Entry 6FAG (X-ray diffraction, 1.79 A resolution); this record covers chain A.

Chain A:
Name: Carbonic anhydrase 1
From: Homo sapiens
Notes: EC 4.2.1.1
UniProtKB: P00915 (CAH1_HUMAN); residues 0-260 here correspond to UniProt positions 1-261 (UniProt number = residue number + 1)
Chain sequence (261 residues; each row starts with the number of its first residue; numbering starts at 0):
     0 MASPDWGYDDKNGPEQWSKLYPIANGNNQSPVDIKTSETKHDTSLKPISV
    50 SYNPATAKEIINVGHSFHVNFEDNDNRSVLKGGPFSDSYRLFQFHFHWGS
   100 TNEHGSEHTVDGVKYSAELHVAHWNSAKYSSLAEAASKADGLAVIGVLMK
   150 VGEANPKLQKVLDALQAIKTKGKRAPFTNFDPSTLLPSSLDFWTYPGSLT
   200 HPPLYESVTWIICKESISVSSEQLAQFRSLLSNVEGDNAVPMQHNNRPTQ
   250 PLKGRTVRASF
Not modelled in the structure: 0-3
Metal / ion sites: Zn2+: His94, His96, His119 (together with EON)
Ligand contacts: EON (1-(2-methoxyphenyl)-3-(2-oxidanyl-5-sulfamoyl-phenyl)urea): His67, Phe91, Gln92, His94, His96, Glu106, His119, Ala121, Leu131, Ala135, Leu141, Val143, Ser197, Leu198, Thr199, His200, Pro201, Pro202, Trp209
Curated features (UniProtKB/Swiss-Prot):
  - active site: His64 (Proton donor/acceptor)
  - binding site (Zn(2+)): His64, His67, His94, His96, His119, His200
  - binding site (substrate): Thr199, His200
  - modified residue: Ala1 (N-acetylalanine)
Reported in the primary citation:
  - binding site for EON: His67, Phe91, Gln92, His94, Ala121, Leu198, Thr199

Overview:
Chain A binds compound EON. His94, His96 and His119 form the Zn2+ site. UniProt lists active-site residue
His64, 6 Zn2+-binding residues and substrate-binding residues Thr199 and His200. The paper reports a binding
site for EON at His67, Phe91 and Gln92 among others.
Chain A is Carbonic anhydrase 1 (Homo sapiens); the structure, Crystal structure of human carbonic anhydrase I
in complex with the 1-(2-hydroxy-5-sulfamoylphenyl)-3-(2-methoxyphenyl)urea inhibitor, was determined by X-ray
diffraction, deposited together with 6F3B and 6FAF.
